7OE6 - chain AAA; structure by X-ray diffraction, 1.76 A resolution.

== Chain AAA ==
Molecule: Bromodomain-containing protein 2
Source organism: Homo sapiens
UniProtKB: P25440 (BRD2_HUMAN); residue numbers follow UniProt; this construct covers 344-455
Chain sequence (115 residues; each row starts with the number of its first residue):
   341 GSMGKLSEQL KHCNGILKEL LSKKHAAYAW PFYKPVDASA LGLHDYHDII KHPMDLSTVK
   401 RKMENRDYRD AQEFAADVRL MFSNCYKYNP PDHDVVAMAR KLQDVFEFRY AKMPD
Disordered / not traced: 341-344
Construct notes: expression tag (341-343)
Ligand contacts: V9K (2N-methyl-4N-(4-oxidanylcyclohexyl)-5-[(1S)-1-phenylethyl]furan-2,4-dicarboxamide): W370, P371, F372, V376, L381, L383, Y386, C425, Y428, N429, P430, H433, D434, V435, M438
Curated features (UniProtKB/Swiss-Prot):
  - mutagenesis: V376 (V376A: Abolished binding to histone H4 acetylated at 'Lys-12' (H4K12ac)), L381 (L381A: Reduced binding to histone H4 acetylated at 'Lys-12' (H4K12ac)), L383 (L383A: Reduced binding to histone H4 acetylated at 'Lys-12' (H4K12ac)), N429 (N429A: Abolished binding to histone H4 acetylated at 'Lys-12' (H4K12ac))

== In short ==
Ligands of chain AAA: compound V9K. From UniProt: 4 mutagenesis sites.
Chain AAA is Bromodomain-containing protein 2 (Homo sapiens); the structure, C-TERMINAL BROMODOMAIN OF HUMAN
BRD2 WITH N4-hydroxycyclohexyl-N2-methyl-5-phenylethyl-furan-2,4-dicarboxamide, was determined by X-ray
diffraction, deposited together with 7OE4, 7OE5 and 7OGY.
